Entry 2HPI (X-ray diffraction, 3.00 A resolution); this record covers chain A.

Chain A:
Molecule: DNA polymerase III alpha subunit
Organism: Thermus aquaticus
Notes: EC 2.7.7.7
UniProtKB: Q9XDH5 (DPO3A_THEAQ); numbering as in UniProt (aligned over 1-1220)
Chain sequence (1220 residues; each row starts with the number of its first residue):
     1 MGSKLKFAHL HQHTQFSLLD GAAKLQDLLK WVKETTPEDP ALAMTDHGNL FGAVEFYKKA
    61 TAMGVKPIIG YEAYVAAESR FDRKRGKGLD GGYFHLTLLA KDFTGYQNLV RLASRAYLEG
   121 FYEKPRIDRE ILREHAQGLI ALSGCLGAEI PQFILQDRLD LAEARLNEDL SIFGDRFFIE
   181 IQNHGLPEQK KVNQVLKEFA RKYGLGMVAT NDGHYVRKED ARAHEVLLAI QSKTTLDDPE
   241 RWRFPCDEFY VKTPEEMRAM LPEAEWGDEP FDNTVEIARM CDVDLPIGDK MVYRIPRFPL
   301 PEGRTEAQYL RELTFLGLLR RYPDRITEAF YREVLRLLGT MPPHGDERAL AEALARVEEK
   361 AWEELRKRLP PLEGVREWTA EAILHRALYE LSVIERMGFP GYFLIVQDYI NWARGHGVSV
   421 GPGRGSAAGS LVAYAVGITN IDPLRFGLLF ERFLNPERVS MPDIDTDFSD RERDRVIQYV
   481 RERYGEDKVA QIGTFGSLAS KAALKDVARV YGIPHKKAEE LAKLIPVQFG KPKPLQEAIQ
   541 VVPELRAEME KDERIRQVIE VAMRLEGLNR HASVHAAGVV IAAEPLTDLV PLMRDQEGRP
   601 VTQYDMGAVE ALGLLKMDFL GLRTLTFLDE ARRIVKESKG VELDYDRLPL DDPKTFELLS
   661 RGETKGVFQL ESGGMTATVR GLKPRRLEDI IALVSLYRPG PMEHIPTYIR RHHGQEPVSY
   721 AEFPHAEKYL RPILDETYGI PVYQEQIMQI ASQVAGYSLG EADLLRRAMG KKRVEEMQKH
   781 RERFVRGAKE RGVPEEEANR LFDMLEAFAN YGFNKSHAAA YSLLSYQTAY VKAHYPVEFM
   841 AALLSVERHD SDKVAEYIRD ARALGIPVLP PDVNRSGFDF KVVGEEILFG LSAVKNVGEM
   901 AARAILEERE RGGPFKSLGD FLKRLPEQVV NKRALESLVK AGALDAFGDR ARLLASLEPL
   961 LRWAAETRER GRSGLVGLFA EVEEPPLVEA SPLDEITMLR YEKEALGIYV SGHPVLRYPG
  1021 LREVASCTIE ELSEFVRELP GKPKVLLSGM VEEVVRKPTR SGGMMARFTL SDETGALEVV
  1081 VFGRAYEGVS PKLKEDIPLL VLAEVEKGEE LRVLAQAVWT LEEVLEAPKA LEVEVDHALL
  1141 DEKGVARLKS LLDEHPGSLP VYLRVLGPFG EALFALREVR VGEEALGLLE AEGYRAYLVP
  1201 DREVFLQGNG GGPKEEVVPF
Disordered / not traced: 1-4, 86-90, 301-302, 339-345, 369-376, 539-543, 1055-1066, 1081-1093, 1107-1111, 1145, 1206-1220
Ion coordination: Zn2+ site 1: His11, His13, Glu72, Asp212; Zn2+ site 2: Asp20, His47, His214; Mg2+ site 1: Glu149, Asp169; Mg2+ site 2: Asp463, Asp465
Reported in the primary citation:
  - Mg2+ coordination: Asp463, Asp465
  - catalytic residues: Asp463, Asp465, Asp618
  - binding site for Mg2+: Lys616 (proposed by the authors, not directly observed)

In short:
The Zn2+ site 1 is built by His11, His13, Glu72 and Asp212. Asp20, His47 and His214 form the Zn2+ site 2. From
the paper: catalytic residues Asp463, Asp465 and Asp618; a binding site for Mg2+ at Lys616.
Chain A is DNA polymerase III alpha subunit (Thermus aquaticus); the structure, Eubacterial and Eukaryotic
Replicative DNA Polymerases are not Homologous: X-ray Structure of DNA Polymerase III, was determined by X-ray
diffraction (same publication as 2HPM).
